Entry 7N6E (X-ray diffraction, 3.20 A resolution); this record covers chains A and B of the 5 polymer chains in the assembly.

== Chain A ==
Name: MHC class I antigen
Source organism: Homo sapiens
Reference sequence: Q861F7 (Q861F7_HUMAN); residues 1-278 here = UniProt positions 1-278
Chain sequence (278 residues; numbered 1 to 278; the number before each row is that of its first residue):
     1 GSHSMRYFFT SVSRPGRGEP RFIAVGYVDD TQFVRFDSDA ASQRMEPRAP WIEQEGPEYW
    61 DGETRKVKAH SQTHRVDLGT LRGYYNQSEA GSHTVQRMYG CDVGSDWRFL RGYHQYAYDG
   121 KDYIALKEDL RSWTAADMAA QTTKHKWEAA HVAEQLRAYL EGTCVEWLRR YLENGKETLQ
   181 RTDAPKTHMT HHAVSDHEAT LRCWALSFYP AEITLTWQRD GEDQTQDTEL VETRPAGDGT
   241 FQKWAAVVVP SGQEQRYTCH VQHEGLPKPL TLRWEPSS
Disordered / not traced: 223-225, 275-278
Disulfide bonds: C101-C164, C203-C259

== Chain B ==
Name: Beta-2-microglobulin
Source organism: Homo sapiens
Reference sequence: P61769 (B2MG_HUMAN); residues 1-99 here correspond to UniProt positions 21-119 (UniProt number = residue number + 20)
Chain sequence (100 residues; numbered 0 to 99; the number before each row is that of its first residue; numbering starts at 0):
     0 MIQRTPKIQV YSRHPAENGK SNFLNCYVSG FHPSDIEVDL LKNGERIEKV EHSDLSFSKD
    60 WSFYLLYYTE FTPTEKDEYA CRVNHVTLSQ PKIVKWDRDM
Disordered / not traced: 0
Differences from the reference sequence: initiating methionine (0)
Swiss-Prot annotation at these positions:
  - modified residue: Q2 (Pyrrolidone carboxylic acid)
  - glycosylation: I1 (N-linked (Glc) (glycation) isoleucine), K19 (N-linked (Glc) (glycation) lysine), K41 (N-linked (Glc) (glycation) lysine), K48 (N-linked (Glc) (glycation) lysine), K58 (N-linked (Glc) (glycation) lysine), K91 (N-linked (Glc) (glycation) lysine), K94 (N-linked (Glc) (glycation) lysine)
Disulfide bonds: C25-C80

== How chain A and chain B interact ==
Contacting residue pairs (50):
  F8(A) - F56(B)
  F9(A) - F56(B)
  T10(A) - F56(B)
  T10(A) - F62(B)
  V12(A) - S33(B)
  R21(A) - S33(B)  hydrogen bond
  Y27(A) - S55(B)  hydrogen bond
  Y27(A) - Y63(B)
  Q32(A) - D53(B)  hydrogen bond
  R35(A) - D53(B)
  R48(A) - D53(B)  salt bridge
  Q96(A) - H31(B)  hydrogen bond
  Q96(A) - F56(B)
  Q96(A) - W60(B)  hydrogen bond (side chain-backbone)
  Q96(A) - F62(B)
  R97(A) - F56(B)
  M98(A) - W60(B)  hydrophobic
  Q115(A) - W60(B)
  Y116(A) - W60(B)
  A117(A) - W60(B)  hydrophobic
  D119(A) - I1(B)
  D119(A) - H31(B)
  G120(A) - I1(B)
  G120(A) - R3(B)  hydrogen bond (backbone-side chain)
  G120(A) - H31(B)  hydrogen bond (backbone-side chain)
  D122(A) - W60(B)  hydrogen bond
  R202(A) - D98(B)  hydrogen bond (side chain-backbone)
  R202(A) - M99(B)
  W204(A) - D98(B)
  W204(A) - M99(B)
  V231(A) - Q8(B)
  E232(A) - K6(B)
  E232(A) - Q8(B)  hydrogen bond (backbone-side chain)
  E232(A) - S28(B)  hydrogen bond
  T233(A) - Y26(B)
  R234(A) - Q8(B)  hydrogen bond
  R234(A) - Y10(B)
  R234(A) - Y26(B)
  R234(A) - M99(B)  hydrogen bond (side chain-backbone)
  P235(A) - Y10(B)  hydrogen bond (backbone-side chain)
  P235(A) - N24(B)
  P235(A) - Y26(B)
  A236(A) - R12(B)  hydrogen bond (backbone-side chain)
  A236(A) - N24(B)  hydrogen bond (backbone-side chain)
  G237(A) - R12(B)
  D238(A) - R12(B)
  Q242(A) - Y10(B)
  Q242(A) - S11(B)  hydrogen bond (side chain-backbone)
  Q242(A) - R12(B)  hydrogen bond (side chain-backbone)
  W244(A) - M99(B)  hydrogen bond (side chain-backbone)
Also at the interface, not in a pair above, chain A (35 interface residues in all): I23, V25, T94, K121, L206
Also at the interface, not in a pair above, chain B (27 interface residues in all): H13, P14, L54, S57, K58, L65, R97

== In short ==
35 residues of chain A face 27 of chain B across their interface; the contacts include 19 hydrogen bonds and 1
salt bridge. Among the polar pairs are R48(A)-D53(B), R21(A)-S33(B) and Y27(A)-S55(B).
Chain A is MHC class I antigen and chain B is Beta-2-microglobulin, both from Homo sapiens; the structure, TCR
peptide HLA-A2 complex, was determined by X-ray diffraction (same publication as 7N6D).
